Entry 3GIP (X-ray diffraction, 1.50 A resolution); this record covers chain A.

[Chain A]
Molecule: N-acyl-D-glutamate deacylase
Organism: Bordetella bronchiseptica
Notes: EC 3.5.1.82
UniProt: Q7WHC3 (Q7WHC3_BORBR); numbering as in UniProt (aligned over 1-480)
Amino-acid sequence (480 residues; row label = number of the first residue in the row):
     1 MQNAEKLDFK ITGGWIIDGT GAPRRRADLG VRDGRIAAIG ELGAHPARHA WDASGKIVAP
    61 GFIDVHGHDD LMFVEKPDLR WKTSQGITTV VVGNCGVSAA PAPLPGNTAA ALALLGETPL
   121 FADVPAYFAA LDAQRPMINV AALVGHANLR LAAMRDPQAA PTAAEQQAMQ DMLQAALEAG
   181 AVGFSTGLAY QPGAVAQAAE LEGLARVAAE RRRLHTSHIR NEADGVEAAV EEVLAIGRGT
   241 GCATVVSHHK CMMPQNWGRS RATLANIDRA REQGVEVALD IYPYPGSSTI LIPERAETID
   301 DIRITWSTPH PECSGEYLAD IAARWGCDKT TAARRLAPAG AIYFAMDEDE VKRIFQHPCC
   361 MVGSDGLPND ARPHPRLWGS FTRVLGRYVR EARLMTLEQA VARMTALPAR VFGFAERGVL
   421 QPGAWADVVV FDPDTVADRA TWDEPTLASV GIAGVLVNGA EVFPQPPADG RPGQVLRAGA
Unresolved in the structure: 1-4, 479-480
Bound ions: Zn2+: Cys-95, His-218, His-248 (together with acetic acid)
Reported in the primary citation:
  - Zn2+ coordination: Cys-95, His-218, His-248
  - binding site for acetic acid: Tyr-190, Asp-365
  - catalytic residues: Asp-365 (proposed by the authors, not directly observed)
  - binding site for formate: Lys-250, Tyr-282, Arg-295, Arg-376
  - specificity-determining residues: Pro-293 (proposed by the authors, not directly observed)

[Summary]
Cys-95, His-218 and His-248 coordinate Zn2+. From the paper: the catalytic residue Asp-365; a binding site for
formate at Lys-250, Tyr-282 and Arg-295 among others.
Chain A is N-acyl-D-glutamate deacylase (Bordetella bronchiseptica); the structure, Crystal structure of
N-acyl-D-Glutamate Deacylase from Bordetella Bronchiseptica complexed with zinc, acetate and formate ions, was
determined by X-ray diffraction together with 3GIQ from the same study.
